6XBC - chains C and D of the 4 polymer chains in the assembly; structure by X-ray diffraction, 2.86 A resolution.

== Chain C (and D) ==
Protein: Monooxigenase
Organism: Streptomyces sviceus ATCC 29083
Notes: chain D of this document is another copy of the same molecule, construct and numbering; everything in this record applies to it too
Reference sequence: B5HNG5 (B5HNG5_9ACTN); residues 1-425 here = UniProt positions 1-425
Amino-acid sequence (425 residues; row label = number of the first residue in the row):
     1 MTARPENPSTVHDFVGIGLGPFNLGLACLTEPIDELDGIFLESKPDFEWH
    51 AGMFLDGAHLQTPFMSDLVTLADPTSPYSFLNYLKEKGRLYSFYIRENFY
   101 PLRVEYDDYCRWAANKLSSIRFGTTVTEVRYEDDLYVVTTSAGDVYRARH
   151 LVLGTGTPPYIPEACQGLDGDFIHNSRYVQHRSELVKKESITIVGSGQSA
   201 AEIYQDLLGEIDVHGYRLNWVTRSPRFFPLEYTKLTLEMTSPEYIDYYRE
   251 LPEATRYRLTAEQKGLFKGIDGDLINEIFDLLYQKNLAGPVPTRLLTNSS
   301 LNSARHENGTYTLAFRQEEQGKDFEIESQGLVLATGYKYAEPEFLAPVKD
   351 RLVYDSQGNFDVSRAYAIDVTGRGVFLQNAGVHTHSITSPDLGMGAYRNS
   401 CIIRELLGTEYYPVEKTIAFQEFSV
Disordered / not traced: 1-11
Small-molecule neighbours: FAD (flavin-adenine dinucleotide): Ile17, Gly18, Leu19, Gly20, Pro21, Phe22, Leu41, Glu42, Ser43, Lys44, Trp49, His50, Met53, Leu60, Gln61, Thr62, Arg103, Thr124, Thr125, Val126, Gly154, Thr155, Gly156, Thr157, Tyr337, Phe344, Asn379, Pro390, Asp391, Leu392, Gly393
Reported in the primary citation:
  - binding site for flavin-adenine dinucleotide: Glu42, Ser43, Lys44, Trp49, His50, Gln61, Pro390, Leu392
  - specificity-determining residues: Leu237, Phe267, Asp391 (proposed by the authors, not directly observed)

== How chain C and chain D interact ==
Pairs across the interface - 28 pairs, chain C then chain D:
  Asp56(C) - Gln284(D)
  Gly57(C) - Gln284(D)
  Arg89(C) - Tyr283(D)
  Arg89(C) - Leu287(D)
  Ser92(C) - Phe279(D)
  Ser92(C) - Tyr283(D)
  Phe93(C) - Tyr283(D)
  Ile95(C) - Phe279(D)  hydrophobic
  Arg96(C) - Phe279(D)
  Arg96(C) - Asp280(D)
  Arg96(C) - Tyr283(D)
  Leu102(C) - Leu287(D)  hydrophobic
  Val104(C) - Leu287(D)  hydrophobic
  Glu105(C) - Tyr283(D)  hydrogen bond
  Glu105(C) - Leu287(D)
  Phe279(C) - Ser92(D)
  Phe279(C) - Ile95(D)  hydrophobic
  Phe279(C) - Arg96(D)
  Asp280(C) - Arg96(D)
  Tyr283(C) - Arg89(D)
  Tyr283(C) - Ser92(D)
  Tyr283(C) - Phe93(D)
  Tyr283(C) - Arg96(D)
  Tyr283(C) - Glu105(D)  hydrogen bond
  Gln284(C) - Gly57(D)
  Gln284(C) - Leu102(D)
  Leu287(C) - Arg89(D)
  Leu287(C) - Glu105(D)
Interface residues without a listed pair, chain C (16 interface residues in all): Leu84
Interface residues without a listed pair, chain D (17 interface residues in all): Asp56, Leu84, Asn98, Val104

== Overview ==
16 residues of chain C face 17 of chain D across their interface, with 2 hydrogen bonds. The hydrogen-bonded
pair is Glu105(C)-Tyr283(D). Chain C binds flavin-adenine dinucleotide. From the paper: a binding site for
flavin-adenine dinucleotide at Glu42(C), Ser43(C) and Lys44(C) among others; specificity determinants
Leu237(C), Phe267(C) and Asp391(C).
Chain C and chain D are both Monooxigenase (Streptomyces sviceus ATCC 29083); the structure, Crystal structure
of Streptomyces sviceus SsDesB, was determined by X-ray diffraction.
